Entry 2VY3 (X-ray diffraction, 2.80 A resolution); this record covers chain A.

# Chain A
Protein: Cell filamentation protein
Source organism: Bartonella henselae
UniProt: Q6G2A9 (Q6G2A9_BARHE); residues 1-302 here = UniProt positions 1-302
Sequence (302 residues; each row starts with the number of its first residue):
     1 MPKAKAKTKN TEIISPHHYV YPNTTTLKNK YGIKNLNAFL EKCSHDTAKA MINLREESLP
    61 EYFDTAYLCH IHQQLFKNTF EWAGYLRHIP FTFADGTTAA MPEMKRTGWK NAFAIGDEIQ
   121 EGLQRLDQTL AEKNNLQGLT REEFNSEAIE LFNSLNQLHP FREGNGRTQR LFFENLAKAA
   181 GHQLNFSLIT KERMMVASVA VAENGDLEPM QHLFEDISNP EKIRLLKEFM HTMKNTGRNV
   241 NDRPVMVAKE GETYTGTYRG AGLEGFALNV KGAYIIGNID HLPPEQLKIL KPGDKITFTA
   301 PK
Not modelled in the structure: 1-11
Modified positions: Mse-1 (selenomethionine); Mse-51, Mse-101, Mse-104, Mse-194, Mse-195, Mse-210, Mse-230, Mse-233, Mse-246 (selenomethionine; parent Met)
Curated features (UniProtKB/Swiss-Prot):
  - binding site (ATP): Phe-93, Ala-94, Arg-106, Thr-107, Glu-163 to Arg-167, Arg-170
Ion coordination: Ni2+ site 1: His-17, His-18; Ni2+ site 2: His-45, Lys-49 (shared with 1 residue of chain B); Ni2+ site 3: His-231 (shared with 2 residues of chain B)

# In short
The Ni2+ site 1 is built by His-17 and His-18. The Ni2+ site 2 is built by His-45 and Lys-49. Curated
annotation (UniProt) lists 10 ATP-binding residues.
Chain A is Cell filamentation protein (Bartonella henselae); the structure, Type IV secretion system effector
protein BepA, was determined by X-ray diffraction together with 2JK8 and 2VZA from the same study.
